8FFZ - chains A and I of the 10 polymer chains in the assembly; structure by electron microscopy, 3.80 A resolution.

== Chain A ==
Protein: Transcription factor IIIA
From: Saccharomyces cerevisiae
UniProt: P39933 (TF3A_YEAST); numbering as in UniProt (aligned over 1-429)
Amino-acid sequence (451 residues; row label = number of the first residue in the row):
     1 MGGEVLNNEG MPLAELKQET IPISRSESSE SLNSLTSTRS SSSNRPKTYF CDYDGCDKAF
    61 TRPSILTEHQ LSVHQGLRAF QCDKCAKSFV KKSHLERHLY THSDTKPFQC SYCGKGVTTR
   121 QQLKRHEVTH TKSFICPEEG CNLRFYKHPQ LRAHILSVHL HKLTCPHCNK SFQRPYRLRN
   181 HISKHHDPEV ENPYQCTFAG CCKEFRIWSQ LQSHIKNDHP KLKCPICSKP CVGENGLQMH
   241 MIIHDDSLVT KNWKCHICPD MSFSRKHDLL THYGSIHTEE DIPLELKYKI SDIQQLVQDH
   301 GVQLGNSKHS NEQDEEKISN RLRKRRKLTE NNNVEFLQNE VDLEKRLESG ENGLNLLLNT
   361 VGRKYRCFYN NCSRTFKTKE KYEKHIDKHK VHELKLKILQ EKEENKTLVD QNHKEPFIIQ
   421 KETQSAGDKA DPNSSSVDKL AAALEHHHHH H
Not modelled in the structure: 1-43, 292-330, 397-451
Construct notes: expression tag (430-451)
Metal / ion sites: Zn2+ site 1: Cys51, Cys56, His69, His74; Zn2+ site 2: Cys82, Cys85, His98, His102; Zn2+ site 3 near His126 (its only coordinating residue here); Zn2+ site 4: Cys136, Cys141, His154, His159; Zn2+ site 5: His181, His186; Zn2+ site 6: Cys196, Cys201, His214, His219; Zn2+ site 7 near His244 (its only coordinating residue here); Zn2+ site 8 near His272 (its only coordinating residue here); Zn2+ site 9: Cys372, His385, His389
UniProt features mapped onto this chain:
  - zinc finger: Tyr49 to His74 (C2H2-type 1), Phe80 to His102 (C2H2-type 2), Phe108 to His130 (C2H2-type 3), Phe134 to His159 (C2H2-type 4), Leu163 to His186 (C2H2-type 5), Tyr194 to His219 (C2H2-type 6), Leu222 to His244 (C2H2-type 7), Trp253 to His277 (C2H2-type 8), Tyr365 to His389 (C2H2-type 9)

== Chain I ==
Molecule: 171-nt DNA strand
Sequence (171 nucleotides; numbered -19 to 151; the number before each row is that of its first residue; numbers below 1 keep their minus sign (DA-19 is residue -19)):
   -19 AACATGTCTG GACCCTGCCC TCATATCACC TGCGTTTCCG TTAAACTATC GGTTGCGGCC
    41 ATATCTACCA GAAAGCACCG TTTCCCGTCC GATCAACTGT AGTTAAGCTG GTAAGAGCCT
   101 GACCGAGTAG TGTAGTGGGT GACCATACGC GAAACTCAGG TGCTGCAATC T
Not modelled in the structure: -19 to 0

== Chain A / chain I interface ==
Pairs across the interface (48; chain A residue first):
  Asn44(A) - DT120(I)  phosphate contact
  Lys47(A) - DG119(I)  salt bridge to the phosphate
  Lys58(A) - DG117(I)  phosphate contact
  Lys58(A) - DG118(I)  salt bridge to the phosphate
  Phe60(A) - DG118(I)  phosphate contact
  Arg62(A) - DT120(I)  base contact
  Arg62(A) - DG121(I)  hydrogen bond to the base
  Val73(A) - DG117(I)  phosphate contact
  Lys87(A) - DA114(I)  phosphate contact
  Lys87(A) - DG115(I)  salt bridge to the phosphate
  Lys91(A) - DG117(I)  hydrogen bond to the base
  Lys91(A) - DG118(I)  hydrogen bond to the base
  His94(A) - DT116(I)  base contact
  His94(A) - DG117(I)  hydrogen bond to the base
  Arg97(A) - DG115(I)  hydrogen bond to the base
  Arg97(A) - DT116(I)  hydrogen bond to the base
  His98(A) - DG115(I)  salt bridge to the phosphate
  Thr101(A) - DA114(I)  phosphate contact
  Lys115(A) - DT113(I)  salt bridge to the phosphate
  Gln121(A) - DA114(I)  base contact
  Gln122(A) - DT113(I)  base contact
  Gln122(A) - DA114(I)  hydrogen bond to the base
  Arg125(A) - DT111(I)  phosphate contact
  Arg125(A) - DG112(I)  phosphate contact
  His126(A) - DG112(I)  phosphate contact
  Thr129(A) - DG112(I)  phosphate contact
  Phe134(A) - DG110(I)  phosphate contact
  Phe134(A) - DT111(I)  phosphate contact
  His148(A) - DA109(I)  sugar contact
  His148(A) - DG110(I)  salt bridge to the phosphate
  Arg152(A) - DT108(I)  sugar contact
  Lys170(A) - DC99(I)  salt bridge to the phosphate
  Phe172(A) - DC99(I)  phosphate contact
  Gln173(A) - DT100(I)  hydrogen bond to the phosphate
  Arg174(A) - DA102(I)  base contact
  Arg174(A) - DC103(I)  base contact
  Arg177(A) - DC99(I)  base contact
  Arg177(A) - DT100(I)  hydrogen bond to the base
  Arg177(A) - DG101(I)  hydrogen bond to the base
  Lys184(A) - DG97(I)  salt bridge to the phosphate
  Lys184(A) - DC98(I)  salt bridge to the phosphate
  His185(A) - DC98(I)  salt bridge to the phosphate
  Ile207(A) - DG97(I)  phosphate contact
  Pro230(A) - DA106(I)  phosphate contact
  Arg374(A) - DT80(I)  salt bridge to the phosphate
  Lys377(A) - DC77(I)  salt bridge to the phosphate
  Lys377(A) - DT78(I)  phosphate contact
  Lys381(A) - DT78(I)  salt bridge to the phosphate
Also at the interface, not in a pair above, chain A (39 interface residues in all): Arg45, Phe89, Tyr194, Trp208, Thr375, Phe376
Also at the interface, not in a pair above, chain I (28 interface residues in all): DG79, DG107, DA122

== In short ==
39 residues of chain A and 28 residues of chain I are in contact, with 10 hydrogen bonds and 13 salt bridges.
Polar pairs include Arg62(A)-DG121(I), Lys91(A)-DG117(I) and Lys91(A)-DG118(I). Cys51(A), Cys56(A), His69(A)
and His74(A) coordinate Zn2+ site 1.
Here chain A is Transcription factor IIIA (Saccharomyces cerevisiae) and chain I is a 171-nt DNA strand. Entry
8FFZ (TFIIIA-TFIIIC-Brf1-TBP complex bound to 5S rRNA gene) was determined by electron microscopy.
